3HV0 - chains A and B; structure by X-ray diffraction, 2.42 A resolution.

Chain A (and B):
Protein: Tryptophanyl-tRNA synthetase
From: Cryptosporidium parvum Iowa II
Notes: EC 6.1.1.2; chain B of this document is another copy of the same molecule, construct and numbering; everything in this record applies to it too
UniProt: Q5CYP8 (Q5CYP8_CRYPV); residue numbers follow UniProt; this construct covers 206-593
Amino-acid sequence (393 residues; each row starts with the number of its first residue):
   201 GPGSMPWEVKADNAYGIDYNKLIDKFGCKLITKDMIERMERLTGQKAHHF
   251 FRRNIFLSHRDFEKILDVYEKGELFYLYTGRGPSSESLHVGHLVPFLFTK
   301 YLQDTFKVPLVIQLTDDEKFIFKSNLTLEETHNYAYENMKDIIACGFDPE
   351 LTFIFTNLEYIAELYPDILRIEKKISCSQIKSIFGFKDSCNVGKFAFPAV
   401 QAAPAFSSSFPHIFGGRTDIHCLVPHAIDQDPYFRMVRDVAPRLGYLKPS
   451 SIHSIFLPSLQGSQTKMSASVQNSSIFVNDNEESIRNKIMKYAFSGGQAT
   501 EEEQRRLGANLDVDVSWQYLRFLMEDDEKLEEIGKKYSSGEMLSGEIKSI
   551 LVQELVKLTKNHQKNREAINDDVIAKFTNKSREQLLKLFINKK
Disordered / not traced: 201-219, 460-472, 505-507, 588-593
Sequence notes: expression tag (201-205)
Small-molecule neighbours: tryptophan (TRP): Tyr278, Thr279, Gly280, Arg281, Gly282, Gln313, Thr315, Glu318, Lys319, Gln401, Val424, Pro425, His426, Gln430, Phe434

Chain A / chain B interface:
Pairs across the interface - 64 pairs, chain A then chain B:
  Asp317(A) with Tyr365(B), hydrogen bond; Leu369(B)
  Phe320(A) with Leu369(B); Arg370(B); Lys373(B), hydrogen bond (backbone-side chain)
  Ile321(A) with Leu369(B)
  Lys323(A) with Lys373(B)
  Ser324(A) with Lys373(B)
  Leu326(A) with Lys373(B), hydrogen bond (backbone-side chain)
  Leu328(A) with Pro366(B), hydrophobic
  Leu358(A) with Tyr365(B), hydrophobic; Leu369(B), hydrophobic
  Ile361(A) with Ala362(B), hydrophobic; Tyr365(B), hydrophobic
  Ala362(A) with Ile361(B), hydrophobic
  Tyr365(A) with Asp317(B), hydrogen bond; Leu358(B), hydrophobic; Ile361(B), hydrophobic; Val400(B)
  Pro366(A) with Leu328(B), hydrophobic
  Leu369(A) with Asp317(B); Phe320(B); Ile321(B); Leu328(B), hydrophobic; Leu358(B), hydrophobic
  Arg370(A) with Phe320(B)
  Glu372(A) with Asn391(B); Val392(B); Gly393(B)
  Lys373(A) with Phe320(B), hydrogen bond (side chain-backbone); Ile321(B); Lys323(B), hydrogen bond (side chain-backbone); Ser324(B); Leu326(B), hydrogen bond (side chain-backbone); Asn391(B)
  Ile375(A) with Asn391(B); Val392(B), hydrogen bond (backbone-backbone)
  Ser376(A) with Asp388(B); Ser389(B); Cys390(B); Asn391(B)
  Cys377(A) with Asp388(B), hydrogen bond (backbone-backbone); Cys390(B), hydrogen bond (backbone-backbone); Phe395(B), hydrophobic
  Ser378(A) with Asp388(B), hydrogen bond (backbone-backbone)
  Lys381(A) with Lys381(B); Asp388(B), salt bridge
  Asp388(A) with Ser376(B); Cys377(B), hydrogen bond (backbone-backbone); Ser378(B), hydrogen bond (backbone-backbone); Lys381(B), salt bridge
  Ser389(A) with Ser376(B)
  Cys390(A) with Ser376(B); Cys377(B), hydrogen bond (backbone-backbone)
  Asn391(A) with Glu372(B); Lys373(B); Ile375(B)
  Val392(A) with Glu372(B); Ile375(B), hydrogen bond (backbone-backbone); Phe395(B)
  Gly393(A) with Glu372(B)
  Phe395(A) with Cys377(B), hydrophobic; Val392(B)
  Ala396(A) with Ala396(B), hydrophobic
Interface residues without a listed pair, chain A (32 interface residues in all): Asn357, Ile380, Val400
Interface residues without a listed pair, chain B (31 interface residues in all): Asn357

In short:
The interface between chain A and chain B involves 32 residues on one side and 31 on the other, with 15
hydrogen bonds and 2 salt bridges. Polar pairs include Lys381(A)-Asp388(B), Asp317(A)-Tyr365(B) and
Phe320(A)-Lys373(B). Ligands of chain A: tryptophan.
Both chains are Tryptophanyl-tRNA synthetase (Cryptosporidium parvum Iowa II). Entry 3HV0 (Tryptophanyl-tRNA
synthetase from Cryptosporidium parvum) was determined by X-ray diffraction (same publication as 3HZR and
3I05).
